6O7C - chain A; structure by X-ray diffraction, 1.85 A resolution.

[Chain A]
Name: Ion channel CASTOR
Source organism: Lotus japonicus
Notes: fragment: gating ring
UniProt: Q5H8A6 (CASTO_LOTJA); numbering as in UniProt (aligned over 312-853)
Amino-acid sequence (542 residues; numbered 312 to 853; the number before each row is that of its first residue):
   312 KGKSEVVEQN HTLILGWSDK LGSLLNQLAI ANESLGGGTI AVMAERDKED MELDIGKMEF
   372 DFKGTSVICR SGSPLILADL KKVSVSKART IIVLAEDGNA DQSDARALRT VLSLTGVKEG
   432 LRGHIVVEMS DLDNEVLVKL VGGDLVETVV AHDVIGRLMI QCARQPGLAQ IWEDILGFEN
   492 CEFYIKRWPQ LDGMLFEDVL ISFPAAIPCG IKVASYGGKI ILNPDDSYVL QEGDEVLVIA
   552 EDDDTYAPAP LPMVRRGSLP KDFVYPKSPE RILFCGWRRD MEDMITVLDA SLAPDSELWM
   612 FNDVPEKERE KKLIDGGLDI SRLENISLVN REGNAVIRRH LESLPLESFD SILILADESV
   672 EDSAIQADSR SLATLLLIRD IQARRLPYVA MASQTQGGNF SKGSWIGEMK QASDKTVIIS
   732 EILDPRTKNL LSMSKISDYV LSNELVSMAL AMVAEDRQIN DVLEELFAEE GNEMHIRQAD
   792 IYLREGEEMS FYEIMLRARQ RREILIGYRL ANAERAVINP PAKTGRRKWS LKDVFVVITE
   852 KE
Not modelled in the structure: 312-319, 699-726
Swiss-Prot annotation at these positions:
  - mutagenesis: Gly383 (G383E: In castor-3 / Ljsym22-1 and castor-16; no nodules formation or arbuscular mycorrhizal symbiosis), Asp444 (D444N: In castor-13; no nodules formation or arbuscular mycorrhizal symbiosis), Leu479 to Ala480 (In castor-1 / Ljsym4-1; loss of multimerization, no nodules formation or arbuscular mycorrhizal symbiosis), Arg590 (R590H: In castor-17; no nodules formation or arbuscular mycorrhizal symbiosis), Val598 (V598I: In castor-7; no nodules formation or arbuscular mycorrhizal symbiosis), Pro698 (P698L: In castor-6; no nodules formation or arbuscular mycorrhizal symbiosis), Ala760 (A760T: In castor-14; no nodules formation or arbuscular mycorrhizal symbiosis), Phe846 to Val847 (In castor-11; no nodules formation or arbuscular mycorrhizal symbiosis), Val848 to Glu853 (In castor-11; no nodules formation or arbuscular mycorrhizal symbiosis)
Ion coordination: Ca2+ site 1: Ala342, Ser345, Asp553, Asp554; Ca2+ site 2: Asp442, Asp444, Asp591; Mg2+ near Asp444 (its only coordinating residue here); K+: Asp485, Ile486, Leu487, Gly488, Glu490, Cys492, Glu493; Ca2+ site 3: Phe489, Asn491, Glu493, Glu552; Na+: Glu776, Ala779, Glu781, Asn783
From the paper describing this entry:
  - conformationally variable residues (side-chain flip): Leu487
  - K+ coordination: Ile486, Leu487

[Overview]
The Ca2+ site 1 is built by Ala342, Ser345, Asp553 and Asp554. The Ca2+ site 2 is built by Asp442, Asp444 and
Asp591. From UniProt: 16 mutagenesis sites. From the paper: K+ coordination by Ile486 and Leu487;
conformational variability at Leu487.
Chain A is Ion channel CASTOR (Lotus japonicus); the structure, Crystal structure of the LjCASTOR gating ring
in the Ca2+ and K+ state, was determined by X-ray diffraction, deposited together with 6O6J and 6O7A.
